Entry 2X7N (electron microscopy, 11.80 A resolution (very low resolution: no residue pairs are listed; an interface is given only as per-side residue counts)); this record covers chains C and D of the 4 polymer chains in the assembly.

== Chain C ==
Name: 60S ribosomal protein L23
Source organism: Saccharomyces cerevisiae
Reference sequence: P04451 (RL23_YEAST); residues 1-132 here correspond to UniProt positions 6-137 (UniProt number = residue number + 5)
Chain sequence (132 residues; numbered 1 to 132; the number before each row is that of its first residue):
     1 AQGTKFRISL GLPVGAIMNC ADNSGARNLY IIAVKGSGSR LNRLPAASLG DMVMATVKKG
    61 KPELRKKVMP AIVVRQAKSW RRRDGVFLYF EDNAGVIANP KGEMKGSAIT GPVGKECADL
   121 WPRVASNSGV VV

== Chain D ==
Name: 60S ribosomal protein L24-A
Source organism: Saccharomyces cerevisiae
Reference sequence: P04449 (RL24A_YEAST); residue numbers follow UniProt; this construct covers 1-56
Chain sequence (56 residues; numbered 1 to 56; the number before each row is that of its first residue):
     1 MKVEIDSFSG AKIYPGRGTL FVRGDSKIFR FQNSKSASLF KQRKNPRRIA WTVLFR

== Chain C / chain D interface ==
At this resolution (12 A) residue pairs are not listed: 6 residues of chain C and 5 of chain D lie at the interface.

== Overview ==
6 residues of chain C face 5 of chain D across their interface.
Here chain C is 60S ribosomal protein L23 and chain D is 60S ribosomal protein L24-A, both from Saccharomyces
cerevisiae. Entry 2X7N (Mechanism of eIF6s anti-association activity) was determined by electron microscopy.
